2X5I - chains A and B of the 4 polymer chains in the assembly; structure by X-ray diffraction, 3.10 A resolution.

# Chain A
Molecule: VP1
Organism: Human echovirus 7
UniProt: Q6W9E5 (Q6W9E5_9ENTO); residues 1-292 here correspond to UniProt positions 569-860 (UniProt number = residue number + 568)
Chain sequence (292 residues; numbered 1 to 292; the number before each row is that of its first residue):
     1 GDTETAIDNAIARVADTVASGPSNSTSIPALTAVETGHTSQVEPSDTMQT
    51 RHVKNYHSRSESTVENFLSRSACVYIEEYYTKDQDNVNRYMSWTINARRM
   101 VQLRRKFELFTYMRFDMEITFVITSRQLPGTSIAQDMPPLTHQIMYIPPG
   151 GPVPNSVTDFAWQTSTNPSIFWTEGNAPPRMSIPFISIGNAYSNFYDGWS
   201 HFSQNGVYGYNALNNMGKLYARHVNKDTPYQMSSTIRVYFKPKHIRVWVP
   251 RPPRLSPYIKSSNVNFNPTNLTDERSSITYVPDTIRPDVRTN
Not modelled in the structure: 1-10, 288-292

# Chain B
Molecule: VP2
Organism: Human echovirus 7
UniProt: Q6W9E5 (Q6W9E5_9ENTO); residues 1-260 here correspond to UniProt positions 71-330 (UniProt number = residue number + 70)
Chain sequence (260 residues; numbered 1 to 260; the number before each row is that of its first residue):
     1 PSAEECGYSDRVRSLTLGNSTITTQESANVVVGYGRWPEYLRDDEATAED
    51 QPTQPDVATCRFYTLESVQWEKNSAGWWWKFPEALKDMGLFGQNMLYHYL
   101 GRAGYTIHVQCNASKFHQGCLLVVCVPEAEMGCSQTDKEVAAMNLTKGEA
   151 AHKFEPTKTNGEHTVQSIVCNAGMGVGVGNLTIYPHQWINLRTNNCATIV
   201 MPYVNSVPMDNMFRHYNFTLMVIPFAPLDYAAQASEYVPVTVTIAPMCAE
   251 YNGLRLAYQQ
Not modelled in the structure: 1-8

# Chain A / chain B interface
Contacting residue pairs (99):
  Val-34(A) with Trp-188(B)
  Glu-35(A) with Gln-187(B); Trp-188(B), hydrogen bond (backbone-backbone); Asn-190(B); Thr-193(B), hydrogen bond; Asn-194(B)
  Thr-36(A) with Ala-28(B); Val-31(B); Gln-187(B), hydrogen bond (backbone-side chain)
  Gly-37(A) with His-186(B)
  Thr-111(A) with Glu-128(B)
  Tyr-112(A) with Glu-128(B), hydrogen bond; Val-204(B); Asn-205(B); Ser-206(B)
  Asn-190(A) with Ser-206(B), hydrogen bond (backbone-backbone); Pro-208(B)
  Ala-191(A) with Ser-206(B)
  Phe-195(A) with Glu-128(B); Glu-130(B)
  Tyr-196(A) with Glu-128(B); Glu-130(B), hydrogen bond (backbone-side chain); Arg-214(B); His-215(B)
  Asp-197(A) with Lys-80(B), salt bridge; Glu-128(B); Ala-129(B); Glu-130(B); His-215(B); Tyr-216(B), hydrogen bond (backbone-backbone); Thr-219(B)
  Gly-198(A) with Arg-214(B)
  Trp-199(A) with Val-140(B); Ala-142(B); Leu-145(B), hydrophobic; Arg-214(B), hydrogen bond (backbone-backbone); Tyr-216(B), hydrogen bond
  Ser-200(A) with Arg-214(B)
  His-201(A) with Arg-214(B)
  Phe-202(A) with Tyr-99(B), hydrophobic; Asn-211(B); Arg-214(B); Tyr-258(B)
  Ser-203(A) with Tyr-258(B)
  Gln-204(A) with Glu-83(B); Ala-142(B); Phe-213(B), hydrogen bond (side chain-backbone); Tyr-216(B), hydrogen bond
  Tyr-208(A) with Glu-130(B); Met-131(B), hydrogen bond (side chain-backbone); Leu-145(B), hydrophobic
  Gly-209(A) with Glu-130(B)
  Tyr-210(A) with Glu-130(B)
  Val-249(A) with Tyr-34(B); Val-204(B), hydrophobic
  Pro-250(A) with Ile-183(B), hydrophobic; Tyr-184(B)
  Arg-251(A) with Pro-127(B), hydrogen bond (side chain-backbone); Glu-128(B), hydrogen bond (side chain-backbone); Ile-183(B); Tyr-184(B), hydrogen bond
  Pro-252(A) with Val-176(B); Asn-180(B); Ile-183(B); Tyr-184(B)
  Pro-253(A) with Val-176(B)
  Arg-254(A) with Met-174(B), hydrogen bond (side chain-backbone); Gly-175(B)
  Leu-255(A) with Asn-171(B); Gly-175(B), hydrogen bond (backbone-backbone); Val-176(B), hydrophobic; Gly-177(B)
  Ser-256(A) with Asn-171(B), hydrogen bond; Gly-175(B), hydrogen bond (backbone-backbone)
  Ile-259(A) with Thr-136(B)
  Lys-260(A) with Thr-136(B), hydrogen bond (side chain-backbone); Asp-137(B), salt bridge
  Asn-263(A) with Glu-139(B), hydrogen bond
  Val-264(A) with Glu-130(B); Met-131(B); Gly-132(B)
  Asn-265(A) with Gly-132(B); Cys-133(B), hydrogen bond (side chain-backbone); Thr-136(B), hydrogen bond (side chain-backbone); Lys-138(B), hydrogen bond (side chain-backbone)
  Phe-266(A) with Thr-136(B); Gln-166(B); Asn-171(B); Gly-173(B); Met-174(B); Gly-175(B)
  Asn-267(A) with Thr-136(B); Asn-171(B)
  Pro-268(A) with Lys-158(B); Gln-166(B); Ile-168(B), hydrophobic; Asn-171(B)
  Thr-269(A) with Asn-171(B), hydrogen bond (backbone-side chain)
  Leu-271(A) with Cys-170(B)
Also at the interface, not in a pair above, chain A (42 interface residues in all): Arg-98, Gly-189, Ser-193
Also at the interface, not in a pair above, chain B (56 interface residues in all): Asn-29, Val-126, Ala-141, Thr-146, Leu-181, Val-207

# Summary
The interface between chain A and chain B involves 42 residues on one side and 56 on the other; the contacts
include 25 hydrogen bonds and 2 salt bridges. Among the polar pairs are Asp-197(A)/Lys-80(B),
Lys-260(A)/Asp-137(B) and Glu-35(A)/Thr-193(B).
Chain A is VP1 and chain B is VP2, both from Human echovirus 7; the structure, Crystal structure echovirus 7,
was determined by X-ray diffraction (same publication as 3IYP).
